Entry 5C0B (X-ray diffraction, 2.03 A resolution); this record covers chains A and E of the 5 polymer chains in the assembly.

Chain A:
Protein: HLA class I histocompatibility antigen, A-2 alpha chain
From: Homo sapiens
Reference sequence: P01892 (1A02_HUMAN); residues 1-275 here correspond to UniProt positions 25-299 (UniProt number = residue number + 24)
Amino-acid sequence (275 residues; row label = number of the first residue in the row):
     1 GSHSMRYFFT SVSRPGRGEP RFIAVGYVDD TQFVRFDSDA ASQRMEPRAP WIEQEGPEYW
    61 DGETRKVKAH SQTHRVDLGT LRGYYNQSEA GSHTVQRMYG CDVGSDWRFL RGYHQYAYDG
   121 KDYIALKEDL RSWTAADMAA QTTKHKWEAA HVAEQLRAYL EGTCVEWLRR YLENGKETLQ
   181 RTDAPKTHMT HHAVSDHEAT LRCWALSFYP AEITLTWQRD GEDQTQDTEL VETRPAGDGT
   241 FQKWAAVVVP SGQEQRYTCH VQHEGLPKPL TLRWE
Disulfides: Cys101-Cys164, Cys203-Cys259

Chain E:
Protein: 1E6 TCR Beta Chain
From: Homo sapiens
Amino-acid sequence (247 residues; numbered 0 to 246; the number before each row is that of its first residue; numbering starts at 0):
     0 MDAGVIQSPR HEVTEMGQQV TLRCKPISGH DYLFWYRQTM MRGLELLIYF NNNVPIDDSG
    60 MPEDRFSAKM PNASFSTLKI QPSEPRDSAV YFCASSLWEK LAKNIQYFGA GTRLSVLEDL
   120 KNVFPPEVAV FEPSEAEISH TQKATLVCLA TGFYPDHVEL SWWVNGKEVH SGVCTDPQPL
   180 KEQPALNDSR YALSSRLRVS ATFWQDPRNH FRCQVQFYGL SENDEWTQDR AKPVTQIVSA
   240 EAWGRAD
Disulfides: Cys23-Cys92, Cys147-Cys212

Chain A / chain E interface:
Pairs across the interface - 8 pairs, chain A then chain E:
  Arg65(A) with Ile55(E); Asp56(E), salt bridge
  Gln72(A) with Val53(E)
  Arg75(A) with Asn51(E), hydrogen bond (side chain-backbone)
  Val76(A) with Asn51(E)
  Ala150(A) with Trp97(E); Glu98(E)
  Val152(A) with Trp97(E), hydrophobic
Other interface residues (no listed pair), chain A (10 interface residues in all): Ala69, Thr73, Lys146, Gln155
Other interface residues (no listed pair), chain E (8 interface residues in all): Asn50, Ala101
The authors on this interface:
  - residue pairs: Gln72(A)-Val53(E)

Summary:
10 residues of chain A face 8 of chain E across their interface, with 1 hydrogen bond and 1 salt bridge. Polar
pairs include Arg65(A)-Asp56(E) and Arg75(A)-Asn51(E). The authors report a contact between Gln72(A) and
Val53(E).
Here chain A is HLA class I histocompatibility antigen, A-2 alpha chain and chain E is 1E6 TCR Beta Chain,
both from Homo sapiens. Entry 5C0B (1E6 TCR in complex with HLA-A02 carrying RQFGPDFPTI) was determined by
X-ray diffraction (same publication as 5C07, 5C08, 5C09, 5C0A, 5C0C, 5C0D and 6 further entries).
